Entry 2VVY (X-ray diffraction, 2.69 A resolution); this record covers chains A and C.

Chain A (and C):
Molecule: Protein B15
Organism: Vaccinia virus
Notes: chain C of this document is another copy of the same molecule, construct and numbering; everything in this record applies to it too
Reference sequence: P24772 (VB15_VACCV); residues 1-149 here = UniProt positions 1-149
Amino-acid sequence (169 residues; each row starts with the number of its first residue; numbers below 1 keep their minus sign (Mse-19 is residue -19)):
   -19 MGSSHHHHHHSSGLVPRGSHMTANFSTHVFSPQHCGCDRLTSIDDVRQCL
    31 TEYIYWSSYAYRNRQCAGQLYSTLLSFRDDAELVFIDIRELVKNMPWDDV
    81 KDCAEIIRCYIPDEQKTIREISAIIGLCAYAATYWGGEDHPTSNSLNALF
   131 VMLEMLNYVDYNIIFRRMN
Disordered / not traced: -19 to 7
Modified residues: Mse-19, Mse1 (selenomethionine); Mse75, Mse132, Mse135, Mse148 (selenomethionine; parent Met)
Curated features (UniProtKB/Swiss-Prot):
  - mutagenesis: Tyr35 (Y35E: Disrupts self-association), Phe130 (F130K: Disrupts self-association and NF-kappa-B inhibition by B14)
Disulfides: Cys15-Cys46

Chain A / chain C interface:
Contacting residue pairs (26; chain A residue first):
  His8(A) with Asp119(C), salt bridge; His120(C)
  Val9(A) with His120(C)
  Phe10(A) with His120(C); Pro121(C); Leu126(C), hydrophobic
  Arg27(A) with Lys81(C)
  Gln28(A) with Ser123(C)
  Thr31(A) with Phe130(C)
  Glu32(A) with Ser123(C), hydrogen bond
  Tyr35(A) with Tyr35(C), hydrogen bond; Tyr39(C); Pro121(C)
  Tyr39(A) with Tyr35(C); Tyr39(C)
  Lys81(A) with Arg27(C)
  Asp119(A) with His8(C), salt bridge
  His120(A) with His8(C); Val9(C); Phe10(C)
  Pro121(A) with Phe10(C); Tyr35(C)
  Ser123(A) with Gln28(C); Glu32(C), hydrogen bond
  Leu126(A) with Phe10(C), hydrophobic
  Phe130(A) with Thr31(C)
Other interface residues (no listed pair), chain A (21 interface residues in all): Gln13, Thr122, Asn127, Leu129, Leu133
Other interface residues (no listed pair), chain C (22 interface residues in all): Gln13, Glu118, Thr122, Leu129, Leu133, Glu134

In short:
21 residues of chain A face 22 of chain C across their interface, with 3 hydrogen bonds and 2 salt bridges.
Polar contacts include His8(A)-Asp119(C), Glu32(A)-Ser123(C) and Tyr35(A)-Tyr35(C). From UniProt: 2
mutagenesis sites on chain A.
Both chains are Protein B15 (Vaccinia virus). Entry 2VVY (Structure of Vaccinia virus protein B14) was
determined by X-ray diffraction together with 2VVW and 2VVX from the same study.
